Entry 4JVA (X-ray diffraction, 2.50 A resolution); this record covers chain A.

# Chain A
Molecule: cAMP-dependent protein kinase type II-beta regulatory subunit
Source organism: Rattus norvegicus
Notes: fragment: RIIbeta(108-402) of cAMP-dependent Protein Kinase; engineered mutation(s): deletion mutant
UniProt: P12369 (KAP3_RAT); residue numbers follow UniProt; this construct covers 112-416
Sequence (305 residues; each row starts with the number of its first residue):
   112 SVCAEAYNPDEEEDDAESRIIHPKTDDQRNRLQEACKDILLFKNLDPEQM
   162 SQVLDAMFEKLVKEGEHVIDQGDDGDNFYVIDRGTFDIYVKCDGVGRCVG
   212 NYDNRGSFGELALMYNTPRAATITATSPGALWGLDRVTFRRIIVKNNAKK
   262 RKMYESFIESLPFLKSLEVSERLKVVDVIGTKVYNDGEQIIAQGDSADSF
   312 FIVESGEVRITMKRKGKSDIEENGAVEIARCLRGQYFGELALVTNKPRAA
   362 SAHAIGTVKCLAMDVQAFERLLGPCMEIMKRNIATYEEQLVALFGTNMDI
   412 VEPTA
Unresolved in the structure: 112-126, 329-335, 398-416
Ligand contacts:
  - 1OR ((2R,4aR,6R,7R,7aS)-6-[6-(dipropylamino)-9H-purin-9-yl]tetrahydro-4H-furo[3,2-d][1,3,2]dioxaphosphinine-2,7-diol 2-oxide), molecule 1: Ile180, Ile199, Val210, Tyr213, Phe219, Gly220, Glu221, Leu222, Ala223, Pro229, Arg230, Ala231, Ala232, Ile234, Gln377, Glu380, Arg381
  - 1OR, molecule 2: Ile302, Ile321, Met323, Ile339, Ala340, Tyr347, Phe348, Gly349, Glu350, Leu351, Ala352, Pro358, Arg359, Ala360, Ala361, Thr396, Tyr397
Swiss-Prot annotation at these positions:
  - binding site (3',5'-cyclic AMP): Leu152 to Pro273, Phe274 to Ala416
  - modified residue: Ser112 (Phosphoserine)
Reported in the primary citation:
  - binding site for 1OR: Ile199, Val210, Gln377, Glu380, Arg381, Tyr397
  - post-translational modification sites: Ser112 (citing earlier work)
  - mutagenesis - S112A (40-fold): increased binding to C-subunit (citing earlier work)

# Overview
Ligands of chain A: compound 1OR. From UniProt: 8 residues binding 3',5'-cyclic AMP. From the paper: a binding
site for 1OR at Ile199, Val210 and Gln377 among others; S112A increases binding to C-subunit.
Chain A is cAMP-dependent protein kinase type II-beta regulatory subunit (Rattus norvegicus); the structure,
Crystal Structure of RIIbeta(108-402) bound to HE33, a N6 di-propyl substituted cAMP analog, was determined by
X-ray diffraction, deposited together with 4JV4.
